8C82 - chains B and C of the 8 polymer chains in the assembly; structure by electron microscopy, 3.40 A resolution.

[Chain B]
Protein: Serine palmitoyltransferase 1
Organism: Saccharomyces cerevisiae
Notes: EC 2.3.1.50
UniProtKB: P25045 (LCB1_YEAST); numbering as in UniProt (aligned over 1-558)
Chain sequence (558 residues; row label = number of the first residue in the row):
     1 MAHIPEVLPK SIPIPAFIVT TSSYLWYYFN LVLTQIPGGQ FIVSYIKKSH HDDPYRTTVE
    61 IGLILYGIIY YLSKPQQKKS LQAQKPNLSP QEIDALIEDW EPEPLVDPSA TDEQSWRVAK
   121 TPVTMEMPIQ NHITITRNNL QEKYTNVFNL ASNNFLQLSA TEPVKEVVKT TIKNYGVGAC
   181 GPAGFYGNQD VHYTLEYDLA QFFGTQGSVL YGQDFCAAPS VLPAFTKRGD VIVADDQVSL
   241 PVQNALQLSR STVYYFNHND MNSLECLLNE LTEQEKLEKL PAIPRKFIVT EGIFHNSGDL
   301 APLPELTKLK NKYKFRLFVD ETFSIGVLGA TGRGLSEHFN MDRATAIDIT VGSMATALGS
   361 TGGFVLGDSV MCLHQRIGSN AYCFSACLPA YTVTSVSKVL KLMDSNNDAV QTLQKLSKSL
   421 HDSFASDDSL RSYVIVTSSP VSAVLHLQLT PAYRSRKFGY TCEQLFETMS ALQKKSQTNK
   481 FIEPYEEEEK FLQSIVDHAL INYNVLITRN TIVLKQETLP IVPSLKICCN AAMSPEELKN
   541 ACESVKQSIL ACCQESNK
Not modelled in the structure: 1-51, 557-558

[Chain C]
Protein: Serine palmitoyltransferase 2
Organism: Saccharomyces cerevisiae
Notes: EC 2.3.1.50
UniProtKB: P40970 (LCB2_YEAST); numbering as in UniProt (aligned over 1-561)
Chain sequence (561 residues; row label = number of the first residue in the row):
     1 MSTPANYTRV PLCEPEELPD DIQKENEYGT LDSPGHLYQV KSRHGKPLPE PVVDTPPYYI
    61 SLLTYLNYLI LIILGHVHDF LGMTFQKNKH LDLLEHDGLA PWFSNFESFY VRRIKMRIDD
   121 CFSRPTTGVP GRFIRCIDRI SHNINEYFTY SGAVYPCMNL SSYNYLGFAQ SKGQCTDAAL
   181 ESVDKYSIQS GGPRAQIGTT DLHIKAEKLV ARFIGKEDAL VFSMGYGTNA NLFNAFLDKK
   241 CLVISDELNH TSIRTGVRLS GAAVRTFKHG DMVGLEKLIR EQIVLGQPKT NRPWKKILIC
   301 AEGLFSMEGT LCNLPKLVEL KKKYKCYLFI DEAHSIGAMG PTGRGVCEIF GVDPKDVDIL
   361 MGTFTKSFGA AGGYIAADQW IIDRLRLDLT TVSYSESMPA PVLAQTISSL QTISGEICPG
   421 QGTERLQRIA FNSRYLRLAL QRLGFIVYGV ADSPVIPLLL YCPSKMPAFS RMMLQRRIAV
   481 VVVAYPATPL IESRVRFCMS ASLTKEDIDY LLRHVSEVGD KLNLKSNSGK SSYDGKRQRW
   541 DIEEVIRRTP EDCKDDKYFV N
Not modelled in the structure: 1-7
Covalently attached groups: pyridoxal phosphate (PLP) linked to Lys366
Ligand contacts:
  - pyridoxal phosphate (PLP): Met224, Gly225, Tyr226, Asn229, His250, Glu302, Asp331, Ala333, His334, Thr363, Thr365
  - Q7G (2-{[(4-O-alpha-D-glucopyranosyl-alpha-D-glucopyranosyl)oxy]methyl}-4-{[(3beta,9beta,14beta,17beta,25R)-spirost-5-en-3-yl]oxy}butyl 4-O-alpha-D-glucopyranosyl-alpha-D-glucopyranoside): His76, Val77, Phe80, Met83, Thr84, Leu94, Asn105, Phe106
  - Z8A (N-[(2S,3S,4R)-1,3,4-trihydroxyoctadecan-2-yl]hexacosanamide): Leu69, Ile72, Ile73, His76, Tyr110, Tyr485, Leu490
From the paper describing this entry:
  - binding site for pyridoxal phosphate: Lys366
  - catalytic residues: Lys366 (citing earlier work)
  - binding site for Z8A: Tyr110, Tyr485
  - mutagenesis - Y485S: increased catalytic activity
  - mutagenesis - Y485S: unchanged growth
  - mutagenesis - Y110S: abolished growth
  - mutagenesis - Y110S: decreased catalytic activity

[How chain B and chain C interact]
Pairs across the interface - 136 pairs, chain B then chain C:
  Lys79(B) with Arg265(C)
  Leu81(B) with Lys277(C); Glu281(C)
  Gln82(B) with Glu281(C), hydrogen bond (backbone-side chain); Val284(C); Leu285(C)
  Lys85(B) with Leu285(C)
  Ile93(B) with Arg280(C); Val284(C), hydrophobic
  Asp94(B) with Arg280(C), salt bridge
  Ile97(B) with Arg280(C); Tyr324(C), hydrophobic
  Trp100(B) with Pro293(C); Trp294(C), hydrogen bond (side chain-backbone); Ile297(C), hydrophobic; Lys325(C)
  Glu103(B) with Lys295(C), hydrogen bond (backbone-backbone); Tyr327(C), hydrogen bond (backbone-side chain)
  Pro104(B) with Lys296(C); Tyr327(C)
  Leu105(B) with Phe236(C); Lys296(C); Tyr327(C)
  Val106(B) with Trp380(C), hydrophobic; Ile381(C), hydrophobic; Arg384(C)
  Asp107(B) with Arg384(C)
  Gln114(B) with Leu387(C)
  Arg117(B) with Leu387(C)
  Val118(B) with Leu387(C), hydrophobic
  Thr121(B) with Ala195(C)
  Pro122(B) with Gln196(C)
  Val123(B) with Thr199(C)
  Thr124(B) with Thr199(C), hydrogen bond (backbone-backbone); Thr200(C); Asp201(C), hydrogen bond (backbone-backbone)
  Glu126(B) with Lys185(C), salt bridge; Tyr186(C); Asp201(C)
  Met127(B) with Tyr186(C)
  Pro128(B) with Lys185(C); Ser187(C)
  Ile129(B) with Gly191(C); Gly198(C)
  Ala151(B) with Gln196(C); Ile197(C)
  Asn153(B) with Gly191(C), hydrogen bond (backbone-backbone)
  Asn154(B) with Gln189(C); Ser190(C), hydrogen bond (side chain-backbone)
  Gln157(B) with Gln189(C), hydrogen bond
  Ser159(B) with Gln189(C), hydrogen bond
  Ala160(B) with Gln189(C)
  Ile172(B) with Leu180(C), hydrophobic; Val183(C), hydrophobic
  Lys173(B) with Ser171(C); Leu180(C)
  Tyr175(B) with Thr127(C); Gly128(C); Val129(C)
  Val177(B) with Gln405(C)
  Gly178(B) with Gly369(C)
  Cys180(B) with Ser162(C); Tyr163(C), hydrogen bond (backbone-backbone)
  Gly184(B) with Phe122(C); Ser123(C)
  Phe185(B) with Phe122(C); Val481(C), hydrophobic; Arg496(C)
  Tyr186(B) with Arg124(C), hydrogen bond; Thr126(C); Ser161(C); Ala479(C); Val481(C), hydrophobic
  Asn188(B) with Pro125(C); Thr126(C)
  Gln189(B) with Thr126(C); Gly128(C)
  Asp190(B) with Pro11(C); Cys13(C); Thr126(C); Thr127(C)
  Tyr193(B) with Val10(C), hydrophobic
  Tyr197(B) with Arg9(C)
  Gln213(B) with Met224(C); Ser395(C), hydrogen bond; Glu396(C)
  Asp214(B) with Glu396(C)
  Phe215(B) with Asn231(C); Tyr394(C), hydrophobic; Ser395(C)
  Cys216(B) with Gly227(C)
  Phe225(B) with Trp102(C), hydrophobic
  Lys227(B) with Glu107(C), salt bridge
  Leu240(B) with Tyr394(C), hydrophobic
  Gln247(B) with Leu259(C)
  Leu248(B) with Arg258(C); Leu259(C), hydrophobic
  Arg250(B) with Arg258(C)
  Ile283(B) with Glu95(C); Ala100(C)
  Pro284(B) with Ala100(C)
  Arg285(B) with Pro101(C); Trp102(C), hydrogen bond (side chain-backbone)
  Lys314(B) with Gly98(C)
  Arg316(B) with Ala100(C), hydrogen bond (side chain-backbone); Trp102(C)
  Ala355(B) with Glu396(C)
  Thr361(B) with Glu396(C); Pro399(C)
  Gly362(B) with Glu396(C)
  Val370(B) with Asp92(C); Phe103(C), hydrophobic
  Met371(B) with Trp102(C), hydrophobic
  His374(B) with Phe103(C)
  Asn380(B) with Tyr226(C); Thr251(C)
  Phe384(B) with Tyr226(C); His250(C); Thr251(C)
  Ser385(B) with Met224(C); Tyr226(C)
  Tyr391(B) with Pro401(C); Val402(C)
  Ser476(B) with Asp238(C), hydrogen bond; Lys295(C), hydrogen bond (backbone-side chain)
  Thr478(B) with Lys295(C), hydrogen bond
  Thr508(B) with Gln196(C)
  Thr511(B) with Ser393(C)
  Ile512(B) with Tyr394(C)
  Val513(B) with Ser393(C); Tyr394(C), hydrogen bond (backbone-side chain)
  Lys515(B) with Ala235(C); Asp388(C), salt bridge
  Gln516(B) with Asp388(C)
  Glu517(B) with Tyr394(C), hydrogen bond
  Lys526(B) with Gln196(C)
Interface residues without a listed pair, chain B (108 interface residues in all): Ser80, Leu88, Leu96, Glu98, Pro102, Pro108, Ala110, Thr111, Met125, Asn149, Ser152, Val168, Lys169, Asn174, Gly176, Ala179, Pro182, Thr194, Gln201, Gly212, Asn244, Phe287, Ile349, Gly359, Asp368, Ile377, Ala381, Ala386, Ser395
Interface residues without a listed pair, chain C (106 interface residues in all): Leu12, Asp97, Leu99, Lys115, Pro130, Ile134, Cys136, Asn164, Ala169, Gln170, Thr176, Ala179, Asp184, Ile188, Asn234, Lys240, Thr255, Ile283, Ile359, Thr365, Asp383, Leu389, Thr390, Ser397, Val480

[Overview]
Chain B and chain C form an interface of 108 and 106 residues respectively, with 20 hydrogen bonds and 4 salt
bridges. Polar pairs include Asp94(B)-Arg280(C), Glu126(B)-Lys185(C) and Lys227(B)-Glu107(C). Ligands of chain
C: compound Z8A and compound Q7G. From the paper: the catalytic residue Lys366(C); Y485S of chain C increases
catalytic activity.
Chain B is Serine palmitoyltransferase 1 and chain C is Serine palmitoyltransferase 2, both from Saccharomyces
cerevisiae; the structure, Cryo-EM structure of the yeast SPT-Orm1-Dimer complex, was determined by electron
microscopy together with 8C80 and 8C81 from the same study.
